7TK3 - chains A and O of the 27 polymer chains in the assembly; structure by electron microscopy, 6.30 A resolution (low resolution: residue-level contacts below are approximate; hydrogen-bond / salt-bridge calls are withheld).

Chain A:
Name: ATP synthase subunit alpha
Organism: Saccharomyces cerevisiae
UniProtKB: P07251 (ATPA_YEAST); residues 1-510 here correspond to UniProt positions 36-545 (UniProt number = residue number + 35)
Amino-acid sequence (510 residues; row label = number of the first residue in the row):
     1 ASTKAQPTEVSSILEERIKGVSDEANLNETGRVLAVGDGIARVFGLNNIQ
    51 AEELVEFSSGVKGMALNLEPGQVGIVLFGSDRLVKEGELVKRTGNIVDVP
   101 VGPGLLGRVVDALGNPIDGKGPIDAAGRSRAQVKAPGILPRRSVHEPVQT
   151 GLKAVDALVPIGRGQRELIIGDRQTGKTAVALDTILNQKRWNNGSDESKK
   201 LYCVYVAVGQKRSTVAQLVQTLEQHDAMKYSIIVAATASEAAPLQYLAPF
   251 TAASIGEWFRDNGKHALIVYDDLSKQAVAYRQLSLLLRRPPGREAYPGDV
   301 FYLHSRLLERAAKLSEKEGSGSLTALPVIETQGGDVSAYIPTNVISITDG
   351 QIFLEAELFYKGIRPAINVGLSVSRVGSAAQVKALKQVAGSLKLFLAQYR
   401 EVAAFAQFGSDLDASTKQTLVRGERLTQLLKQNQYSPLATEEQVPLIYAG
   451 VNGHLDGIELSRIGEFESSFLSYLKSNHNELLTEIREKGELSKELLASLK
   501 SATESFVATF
Disordered / not traced: 1-8, 408-409, 510
UniProt features mapped onto this chain:
  - binding site (ATP): G171 to T178
  - site: S372 (Required for activity)
  - modified residue (Phosphoserine): S22, S143

Chain O:
Name: ATP synthase subunit 5
Organism: Saccharomyces cerevisiae
UniProtKB: P09457 (ATPO_YEAST); residues 1-195 here correspond to UniProt positions 18-212 (UniProt number = residue number + 17)
Amino-acid sequence (195 residues; numbered 1 to 195; the number before each row is that of its first residue):
     1 ASKAAAPPPVRLFGVEGTYATALYQAAAKNSSIDAAFQSLQKVESTVKKN
    51 PKLGHLLLNPALSLKDRNSVIDAIVETHKNLDGYVVNLLKVLSENNRLGC
   101 FEKIASDFGVLNDAHNGLLKGTVTSAEPLDPKSFKRIEKALSASKLVGQG
   151 KSLKLENVVKPEIKGGLIVELGDKTVDLSISTKIQKLNKVLEDSI
Disordered / not traced: 1-6, 194-195

Chain A / chain O interface:
Residue-residue contacts (10; chain A residue first):
  A25(A) with T175(O); V176(O)
  N26(A) with T175(O)
  L27(A) with D173(O); K174(O); T175(O)
  N28(A) with D173(O); K174(O)
  E29(A) with D173(O)
  T30(A) with D173(O)
Also at the interface, not in a pair above, chain O (6 interface residues in all): G172, D177

Summary:
Chain A and chain O each contribute 6 residues to their interface. UniProt lists 8 ATP-binding residues on
chain A.
Here chain A is ATP synthase subunit alpha and chain O is ATP synthase subunit 5, both from Saccharomyces
cerevisiae. Entry 7TK3 (Yeast ATP synthase State 1binding(b) with 10 mM ATP backbone model) was determined by
electron microscopy, deposited together with 7TJS, 7TJT, 7TJU, 7TJV, 7TJW, 7TJX and 30 further entries.
